Entry 8BDG (X-ray diffraction, 2.35 A resolution); this record covers chains B and C of the 6 polymer chains in the assembly.

[Chain B]
Protein: Tubulin beta-2B chain
Source organism: Bos taurus
UniProtKB: Q6B856 (TBB2B_BOVIN); the author numbering skips numbers that UniProt does not, so the offset changes along the chain: 1-42 = UniProt 1-42; 45-360 = UniProt 43-358; 369-455 = UniProt 359-445
Amino-acid sequence (445 residues; each row starts with the number of its first residue; note: 10 numbers in that range are skipped by the numbering (no residue carries them; nothing is unmodelled there)):
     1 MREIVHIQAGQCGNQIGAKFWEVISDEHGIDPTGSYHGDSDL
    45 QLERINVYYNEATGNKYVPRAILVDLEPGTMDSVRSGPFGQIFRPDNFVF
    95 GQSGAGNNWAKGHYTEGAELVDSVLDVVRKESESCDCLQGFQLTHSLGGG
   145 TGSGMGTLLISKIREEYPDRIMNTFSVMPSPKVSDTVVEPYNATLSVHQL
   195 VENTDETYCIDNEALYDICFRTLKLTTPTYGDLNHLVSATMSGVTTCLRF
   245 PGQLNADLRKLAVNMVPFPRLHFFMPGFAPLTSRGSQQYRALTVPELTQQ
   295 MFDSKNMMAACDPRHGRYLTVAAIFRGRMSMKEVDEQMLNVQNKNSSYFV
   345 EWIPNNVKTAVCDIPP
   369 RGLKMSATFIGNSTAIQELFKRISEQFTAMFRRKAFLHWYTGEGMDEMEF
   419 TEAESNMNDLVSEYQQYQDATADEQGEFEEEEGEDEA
Disordered / not traced: 279-280, 439-455
Bound ions: Mg2+: Gln11 (together with GDP)
Small-molecule neighbours:
  - GDP (guanosine-5'-diphosphate): Gly10, Gln11, Cys12, Gln15, Ile16, Asp69, Ala99, Asn101, Ser140, Gly142, Gly143, Gly144, Thr145, Gly146, Ser147, Val171, Pro173, Val177, Asp179, Glu183, Asn206, Leu209, Tyr224, Leu227, Asn228
  - R3T ([(1S,2S,3R,4S,7R,9S,10S,12R,15S)-4-acetyloxy-15-[(2R,3S)-3-(2-bromanylethanoylamino)-2-oxidanyl-3-phenyl-propanoyl]oxy-10,14,16,16-tetramethyl-1,9,12-tris(oxidanyl)-11-oxidanylidene-6-oxatetracyclo[11.3.1.03,10.04,7]heptadec-13-en-2-yl] benzoate): Val23, Glu27, Leu217, Leu219, Asp226, His229, Leu230, Ala233, Ser236, Phe272, Pro274, Leu275, Thr276, Ser277, Arg278, Gln282, Arg320, Pro360, Arg369, Gly370, Leu371
From the paper describing this entry:
  - binding site for R3T: His229, Gly370

[Chain C]
Protein: Tubulin alpha-1B chain
Source organism: Bos taurus
UniProtKB: P81947 (TBA1B_BOVIN); residues 1-451 here = UniProt positions 1-451
Amino-acid sequence (451 residues; numbered 1 to 451; the number before each row is that of its first residue):
     1 MRECISIHVGQAGVQIGNACWELYCLEHGIQPDGQMPSDKTIGGGDDSFN
    51 TFFSETGAGKHVPRAVFVDLEPTVIDEVRTGTYRQLFHPEQLITGKEDAA
   101 NNYARGHYTIGKEIIDLVLDRIRKLADQCTGLQGFLVFHSFGGGTGSGFT
   151 SLLMERLSVDYGKKSKLEFSIYPAPQVSTAVVEPYNSILTTHTTLEHSDC
   201 AFMVDNEAIYDICRRNLDIERPTYTNLNRLISQIVSSITASLRFDGALNV
   251 DLTEFQTNLVPYPRIHFPLATYAPVISAEKAYHEQLSVAEITNACFEPAN
   301 QMVKCDPRHGKYMACCLLYRGDVVPKDVNAAIATIKTKRSIQFVDWCPTG
   351 FKVGINYQPPTVVPGGDLAKVQRAVCMLSNTTAIAEAWARLDHKFDLMYA
   401 KRAFVHWYVGEGMEEGEFSEAREDMAALEKDYEEVGVDSVEGEGEEEGEE
   451 Y
Disordered / not traced: 441-451
Small-molecule neighbours: GTP (guanosine-5'-triphosphate): Gly10, Gln11, Ala12, Gln15, Ile16, Asp69, Asp98, Ala99, Ala100, Asn101, Ser140, Gly142, Gly143, Gly144, Thr145, Gly146, Ile171, Pro173, Val177, Ser178, Thr179, Glu183, Asn206, Tyr224, Leu227, Asn228, Ile231

[Chain B / chain C interface]
Contacting residue pairs (41; chain B residue first):
  Glu71(B) - Arg2(C)  salt bridge
  Gln96(B) - Met1(C)
  Gln96(B) - Arg2(C)  hydrogen bond (backbone-side chain)
  Ser97(B) - Arg2(C)  hydrogen bond (backbone-side chain)
  Gly98(B) - Arg2(C)
  Asn101(B) - Glu254(C)
  Asp179(B) - Glu254(C)
  Asp179(B) - Lys352(C)  hydrogen bond (backbone-side chain)
  Thr180(B) - Glu254(C)
  Thr180(B) - Asn258(C)
  Val181(B) - Asn258(C)  hydrogen bond (backbone-side chain)
  Val181(B) - Pro348(C)
  Thr221(B) - Lys326(C)
  Ala397(B) - Trp346(C)
  Met398(B) - Trp346(C)
  Arg400(B) - Asp345(C)  salt bridge
  Arg400(B) - Ser439(C)  hydrogen bond
  Arg401(B) - Tyr262(C)  hydrogen bond (backbone-side chain)
  Arg401(B) - Asp345(C)  salt bridge
  Arg401(B) - Trp346(C)
  Arg401(B) - Glu434(C)  hydrogen bond (side chain-backbone)
  Arg401(B) - Val435(C)
  Arg401(B) - Val437(C)  hydrogen bond (side chain-backbone)
  Arg401(B) - Asp438(C)
  Arg401(B) - Ser439(C)  hydrogen bond
  Lys402(B) - Tyr262(C)
  Ala403(B) - Pro261(C)
  Ala403(B) - Tyr262(C)
  Ala403(B) - Trp346(C)  hydrophobic
  Phe404(B) - Thr257(C)
  Phe404(B) - Asn258(C)
  Phe404(B) - Val260(C)
  Phe404(B) - Pro261(C)  hydrogen bond (backbone-backbone)
  Phe404(B) - Trp346(C)  hydrophobic
  His406(B) - Val260(C)  hydrogen bond (side chain-backbone)
  His406(B) - Pro261(C)
  His406(B) - Tyr262(C)
  His406(B) - Pro263(C)
  Trp407(B) - Gln256(C)
  Trp407(B) - Thr257(C)  hydrogen bond (side chain-backbone)
  Trp407(B) - Val260(C)
Interface residues without a listed pair, chain B (21 interface residues in all): Gly100, Val182, Leu405
Interface residues without a listed pair, chain C (23 interface residues in all): Pro325, Asn329, Cys347

[In short]
21 residues of chain B and 23 residues of chain C are in contact; the contacts include 12 hydrogen bonds and 3
salt bridges. Polar contacts include Glu71(B)-Arg2(C), Arg400(B)-Asp345(C) and Arg401(B)-Asp345(C). Ligands of
chain B: GDP and compound R3T. Ligands of chain C: GTP. The paper reports a binding site for R3T at His229(B)
and Gly370(B).
Chain B is Tubulin beta-2B chain and chain C is Tubulin alpha-1B chain, both from Bos taurus; the structure,
Tubulin-taxane-2b complex, was determined by X-ray diffraction, deposited together with 8BDE and 8BDF.
